8J56 - chains B and C of the 6 polymer chains in the assembly; structure by X-ray diffraction, 3.50 A resolution.

== Chain B ==
Molecule: Flagellar transcriptional regulator FlhD
Organism: Cupriavidus necator
UniProt: A0A7W4VD94 (A0A7W4VD94_9BURK); residues 1-105 here correspond to UniProt positions 30-134 (UniProt number = residue number + 29)
Sequence (111 residues; numbered -5 to 105; the number before each row is that of its first residue; numbers below 1 keep their minus sign (Gly-5 is residue -5)):
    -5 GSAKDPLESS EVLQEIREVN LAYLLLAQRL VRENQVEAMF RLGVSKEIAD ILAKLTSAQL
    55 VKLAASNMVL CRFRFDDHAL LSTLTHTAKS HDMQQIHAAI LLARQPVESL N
Unresolved in the structure: -5 to 0, 82-83, 104-105
Sequence notes: expression tag (-5 to 0); conflict Leu104 (Ile133 in A0A7W4VD94)

== Chain C ==
Molecule: Flagellar transcriptional regulator FlhC
Organism: Cupriavidus necator
UniProt: A0A7T4G0G8 (A0A7T4G0G8_CUPNE); residue numbers follow UniProt; this construct covers 1-201
Sequence (201 residues; numbered 1 to 201; the number before each row is that of its first residue):
     1 LTALLQAEPT RSYTATSVPS RKSVLQDANQ TQLAIELIGL GARLQVLEAE TTLSRDRLIR
    61 LYKELRGVSP PKGMLPFSTD WFTTWLPNIH SSLFFSAYQF MVQEGETVGI RAVVAAYRLY
   121 LEHVSLLGGE IVLSFTRAWT LVRFFESNML QLSRCTCCGG QFVTHAYEPH ANFVCSLCRP
   181 PSRAGKVKKL SKDAAAVQTN A
Unresolved in the structure: 1-21, 182-201
Sequence notes: conflict Leu1 (Met in A0A7T4G0G8)
Metal / ion sites: Zn2+: Cys155, Cys158, Cys175, Cys178

== How chain B and chain C interact ==
Contacting residue pairs - 33 pairs, chain B then chain C:
  Val30(B) - Met101(C)  hydrophobic
  Val30(B) - Gly105(C)
  Met33(B) - Phe100(C)  hydrophobic
  Phe34(B) - Ala97(C)  hydrophobic
  Phe34(B) - Phe100(C)  hydrophobic
  Phe34(B) - Leu119(C)  hydrophobic
  Arg35(B) - Leu119(C)
  Arg35(B) - Glu122(C)  salt bridge
  Leu74(B) - Cys158(C)
  His85(B) - Leu177(C)  hydrogen bond (side chain-backbone)
  Met87(B) - Trp85(C)  hydrophobic
  Met87(B) - Leu86(C)  hydrophobic
  Met87(B) - Leu177(C)  hydrophobic
  Gln89(B) - His123(C)
  Ile90(B) - Ile89(C)  hydrophobic
  Ile90(B) - Leu93(C)  hydrophobic
  Ile90(B) - His123(C)
  His91(B) - Cys158(C)
  His91(B) - Leu177(C)
  Ala93(B) - Leu93(C)  hydrophobic
  Ala93(B) - His123(C)
  Ile94(B) - Leu93(C)  hydrophobic
  Ile94(B) - Gln161(C)
  Ile94(B) - Phe162(C)  hydrophobic
  Ile94(B) - Leu177(C)  hydrophobic
  Leu95(B) - Cys158(C)
  Ala97(B) - Ser96(C)
  Arg98(B) - Ser92(C)
  Arg98(B) - Phe95(C)
  Arg98(B) - Ser96(C)
  Arg98(B) - Gln99(C)  hydrogen bond
  Arg98(B) - Leu152(C)
  Arg98(B) - Gln161(C)  hydrogen bond (side chain-backbone)
Also at the interface, not in a pair above, chain B (16 interface residues in all): Glu31
Also at the interface, not in a pair above, chain C (26 interface residues in all): Thr107, Arg118, Leu126, Gly160, Cys178, Pro180

== Overview ==
The interface between chain B and chain C involves 16 residues on one side and 26 on the other, with 3
hydrogen bonds and 1 salt bridge. Polar contacts include Arg35(B)-Glu122(C), His85(B)-Leu177(C) and
Arg98(B)-Gln99(C). The Zn2+ site is built by Cys155(C), Cys158(C), Cys175(C) and Cys178(C).
Chain B is Flagellar transcriptional regulator FlhD and chain C is Flagellar transcriptional regulator FlhC,
both from Cupriavidus necator; the structure, Crystal structure of the FlhDC complex from Cupriavidus necator,
was determined by X-ray diffraction.
